8H3V - chains 1 and S of the 15 polymer chains in the assembly; structure by electron microscopy, 4.50 A resolution (low resolution: residue-level contacts below are approximate; hydrogen-bond / salt-bridge calls are withheld).

== Chain 1 ==
Molecule: 125-nt DNA strand
Sequence (125 nucleotides; numbered 1 to 125; the number before each row is that of its first residue):
     1 GTTAAGTGTAATGCAAAAAACGCATATTCTCTATGCAAAAAACGCATTAA
    51 TACGAGAATTTTGTAGCTACTTATACAAAATTCAGGAAAATTTTTCTGTA
   101 TAATGGGAGCTGTCACGGATGCAGG
Disordered / not traced: 1-11, 124-125

== Chain S ==
Name: NtcB
UniProt: Q9L3R4 (Q9L3R4_NOSS1); numbering as in UniProt (aligned over 1-312)
Chain sequence (312 residues; each row starts with the number of its first residue):
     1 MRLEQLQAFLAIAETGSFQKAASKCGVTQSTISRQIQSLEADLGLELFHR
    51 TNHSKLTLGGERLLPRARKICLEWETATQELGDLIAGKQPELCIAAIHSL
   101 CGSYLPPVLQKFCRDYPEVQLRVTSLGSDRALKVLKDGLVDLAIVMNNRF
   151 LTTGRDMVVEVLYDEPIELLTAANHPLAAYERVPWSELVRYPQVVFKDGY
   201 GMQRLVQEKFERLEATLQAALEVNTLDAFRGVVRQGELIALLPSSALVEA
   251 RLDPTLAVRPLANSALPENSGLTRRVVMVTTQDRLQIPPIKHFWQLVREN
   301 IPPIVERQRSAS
Disordered / not traced: 305-312
What the authors report for this chain:
  - binding site for the 125-nt DNA strand (chain 1): Arg34, His53
  - mutagenesis - R34A/H53A: abolished binding to the 125-nt DNA strand (chain 1)

== How chain 1 and chain S interact ==
Contacting residue pairs (19; chain 1 residue first):
  DC23(1) with Ser270(S)
  DT32(1) with Asp156(S)
  DA33(1) with Gln282(S); Gln286(S)
  DA42(1) with Arg2(S); Thr31(S)
  DC43(1) with Gly26(S); Val27(S); Thr28(S); Thr31(S)
  DG44(1) with Thr28(S); Ser30(S)
  DC45(1) with Ser30(S)
  DT51(1) with Thr51(S)
  DA52(1) with Arg50(S); Thr51(S); Asn52(S); His53(S)
  DC53(1) with His53(S)
Also at the interface, not in a pair above, chain 1 (11 interface residues in all): DC31
Also at the interface, not in a pair above, chain S (15 interface residues in all): Glu4

== Overview ==
Chain 1 and chain S form an interface of 11 and 15 residues respectively. The paper reports a binding site for
the 125-nt DNA strand (chain 1) at Arg34(S) and His53(S); R34A/H53A of chain S abolish binding to the 125-nt
DNA strand (chain 1).
Here chain 1 is a 125-nt DNA strand and chain S is NtcB. Entry 8H3V (Cryo-EM structure of the full
transcription activation complex NtcA-NtcB-TAC) was determined by electron microscopy together with 8H3Z and
8H40 from the same study.
